PDB entry 3F8Z | X-ray diffraction, 2.01 A resolution | chain A

# Chain A
Protein: Dihydrofolate reductase
From: Homo sapiens
Notes: EC 1.5.1.3
UniProt: P00374 (DYR_HUMAN); residues 0-186 here correspond to UniProt positions 1-187 (UniProt number = residue number + 1)
Amino-acid sequence (187 residues; row label = number of the first residue in the row; numbering starts at 0):
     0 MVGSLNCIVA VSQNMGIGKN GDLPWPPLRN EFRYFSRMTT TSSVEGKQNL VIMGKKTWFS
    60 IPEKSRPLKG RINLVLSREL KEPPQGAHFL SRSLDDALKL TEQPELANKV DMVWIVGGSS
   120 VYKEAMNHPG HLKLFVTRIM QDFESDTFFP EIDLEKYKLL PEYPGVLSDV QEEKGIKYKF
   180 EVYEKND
Unresolved in the structure: 0
Sequence notes: engineered mutation Ser35 (Gln36 in P00374), Ser64 (Asn65 in P00374)
Residues lining bound ligands:
  - DH1 (2,4-diamino-5-[2-methoxy-5-(4-carboxybutyloxy)benzyl]pyrimidine): Ile7, Val8, Ala9, Leu22, Glu30, Phe31, Phe34, Ser35, Thr56, Ile60, Ser64, Leu67, Lys68, Arg70, Val115, Tyr121, Thr136
  - NADPH (NDP; NADPH dihydro-nicotinamide-adenine-dinucleotide phosphate): Val8, Ala9, Ile16, Gly17, Gly20, Asp21, Leu22, Trp24, Gly53, Lys54, Lys55, Thr56, Ser59, Leu75, Ser76, Arg77, Glu78, Ser90, Arg91, Ser92, Leu93, Val115, Gly116, Gly117, Ser118, Ser119, Val120, Tyr121, Glu123, Thr146

# Summary
Bound to chain A: compound DH1 and NADPH.
Chain A is Dihydrofolate reductase (Homo sapiens); the structure, Human Dihydrofolate Reductase Structural
Data with Active Site Mutant Enzyme Complexes, was determined by X-ray diffraction together with 3F8Y, 3F91
and 3FS6 from the same study.
